Entry 7B1Y (X-ray diffraction, 2.12 A resolution); this record covers chains A and F of the 8 polymer chains in the assembly.

Chain A:
Molecule: DtxR family iron (Metal) dependent repressor
Source organism: Saccharopolyspora erythraea (strain ATCC 11635 / DSM 40517 / JCM 4748 / NBRC 13426 / NCIMB 8594 / NRRL 2338)
UniProtKB: A0A2A9J1W2 (A0A2A9J1W2_SACEN); numbering as in UniProt (aligned over 1-231)
Amino-acid sequence (233 residues; each row starts with the number of its first residue; numbers below 1 keep their minus sign (Gly-1 is residue -1)):
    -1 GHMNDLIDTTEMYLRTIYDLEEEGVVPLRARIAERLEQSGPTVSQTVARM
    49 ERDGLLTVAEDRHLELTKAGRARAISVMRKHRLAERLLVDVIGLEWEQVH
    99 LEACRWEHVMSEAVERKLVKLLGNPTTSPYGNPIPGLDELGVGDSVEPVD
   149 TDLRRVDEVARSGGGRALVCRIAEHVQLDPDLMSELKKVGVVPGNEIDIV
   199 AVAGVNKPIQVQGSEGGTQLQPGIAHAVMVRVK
Not modelled in the structure: -1 to 2, 141-231
Differences from the reference sequence: expression tag (-1 to 0)
Modified positions: Cys102 (3-sulfinoalanine; CSD)
Bound ions: Co2+ site 1: Met10, Cys102, Glu105, His106; Co2+ site 2: His79, Glu83, His98 (shared with 2 residues of chain dd)

Chain F:
Molecule: consensus DNA-binding sequence
Sequence (30 nucleotides; each row starts with the number of its first residue):
     1 CGTACTTAGGTTAGGCTAACCTAAGTCACG
Not modelled in the structure: 30

Interface between chain A and chain F:
Pairs across the interface - 17 pairs, chain A then chain F:
  Leu4(A) with DC20(F), phosphate contact
  Thr7(A) with DA19(F), sugar contact; DC20(F), hydrogen bond to the phosphate
  Glu35(A) with DC21(F), phosphate contact
  Gln36(A) with DC20(F), hydrogen bond to the phosphate; DC21(F), phosphate contact
  Ser37(A) with DC21(F), hydrogen bond to the phosphate; DT22(F), base contact
  Pro39(A) with DT22(F), base contact; DA23(F), base contact
  Thr40(A) with DC20(F), phosphate contact; DC21(F), hydrogen bond to the phosphate
  Gln43(A) with DA19(F), base contact; DC20(F), hydrogen bond to the base
  Arg47(A) with DA18(F), phosphate contact; DA19(F), salt bridge to the phosphate
  Arg50(A) with DA18(F), salt bridge to the phosphate
Interface residues without a listed pair, chain A (12 interface residues in all): Thr8, Thr44

Overview:
The interface between chain A and chain F involves 12 residues on one side and 6 on the other, with 5 hydrogen
bonds and 2 salt bridges. Polar contacts include Gln43(A)-DC20(F), Thr7(A)-DC20(F) and Gln36(A)-DC20(F).
Met10(A), Cys102(A), Glu105(A) and His106(A) form the Co2+ site 1.
Chain A is DtxR family iron (Metal) dependent repressor (Saccharopolyspora erythraea (strain ATCC 11635 / DSM
40517 / JCM 4748 / NBRC 13426 / NCIMB 8594 / NRRL 2338)) and chain F is consensus DNA-binding sequence; the
structure, DtxR-like iron-dependent regulator IdeR complexed with cobalt and its consensus DNA-binding
sequence, was determined by X-ray diffraction together with 7B1V, 7B20, 7B23, 7B24 and 7B25 from the same
study.
